PDB entry 2XDO | X-ray diffraction, 2.09 A resolution | chain A

== Chain A ==
Protein: TETX2 protein
Source organism: Bacteroides thetaiotaomicron
Notes: fragment: fad-binding domain, residues 11-388
UniProt: Q93L51 (Q93L51_BACTN); residue numbers follow UniProt; this construct covers 11-388
Chain sequence (398 residues; numbered -9 to 388; the number before each row is that of its first residue; numbers below 1 keep their minus sign (Met-9 is residue -9)):
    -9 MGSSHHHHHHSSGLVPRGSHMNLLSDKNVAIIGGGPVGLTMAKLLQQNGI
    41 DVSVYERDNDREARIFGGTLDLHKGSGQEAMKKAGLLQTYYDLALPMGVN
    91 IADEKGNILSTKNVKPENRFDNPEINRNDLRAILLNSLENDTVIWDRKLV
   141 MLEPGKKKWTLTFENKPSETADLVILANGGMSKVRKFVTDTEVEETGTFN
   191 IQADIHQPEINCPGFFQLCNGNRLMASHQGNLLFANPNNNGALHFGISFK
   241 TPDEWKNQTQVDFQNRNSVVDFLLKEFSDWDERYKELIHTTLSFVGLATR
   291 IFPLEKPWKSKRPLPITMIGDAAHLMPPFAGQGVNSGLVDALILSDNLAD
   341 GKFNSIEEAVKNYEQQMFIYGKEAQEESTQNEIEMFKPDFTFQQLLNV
Disordered / not traced: -9 to 12, 246-248, 383-388
Sequence notes: expression tag (-9 to 10)
Swiss-Prot annotation at these positions:
  - binding site (FAD): Pro26, Val27, Tyr45 to Asp48, Asp61, Arg117, Leu139, Asp311, Gly321 to Val324
  - binding site (NADPH): Arg54
  - binding site (substrate): Gln192, Arg213
  - mutagenesis: Lys64 (K64R: E.coli is more resistant to minocycline (MCN), no change in affinity for MCN, decreased affinity for NADPH, decreased growth rate in E.coli), Phe235 (F235Y: E.coli is more resistant to MCN, decreased affinity for MCN, slightly decreased affinity for NADPH, increased growth rate in E.coli), Thr280 (T280A: E.coli is more resistant to MCN, 2-fold increased affinity for MCN, 4-fold increase for NADPH, increased growth rate in E.coli ...), Ser326 (S326I: E.coli is more resistant to MCN, no change in affinity for MCN or NADPH, increased growth rate in E.coli), Asn371 (N371I: E.coli is more resistant to MCN, 2-fold increased affinity for MCN, slightly increased affinity for NADPH, increased growth rate in E.coli ...)
Ligand contacts: FAD (flavin-adenine dinucleotide): Ile22, Gly23, Gly24, Gly25, Pro26, Val27, Gly28, Tyr45, Glu46, Arg47, Asp48, Thr59, Leu60, Asp61, Arg117, Arg121, Arg137, Lys138, Leu139, Ala167, Asn168, Gly169, Gln192, Leu287, Gly310, Asp311, Pro318, Gly321, Gln322, Gly323, Val324, Asn325
What the authors report for this chain:
  - binding site for flavin-adenine dinucleotide: Glu46, Pro318
  - binding site for sulfate ion: Arg54 (proposed by the authors, not directly observed)

== In short ==
Bound to chain A: flavin-adenine dinucleotide. Curated annotation (UniProt) lists 14 FAD-binding residues,
NADPH-binding residue Arg54, substrate-binding residues Gln192 and Arg213 and 5 mutagenesis sites. The paper
reports a binding site for flavin-adenine dinucleotide at Glu46 and Pro318; a binding site for sulfate ion at
Arg54.
Chain A is TETX2 protein (Bacteroides thetaiotaomicron); the structure, Structure of the Tetracycline
degrading Monooxygenase TetX2 from Bacteroides thetaiotaomicron, was determined by X-ray diffraction (same
publication as 2XYO, 2Y6Q and 2Y6R).
